Entry 6W4P (electron microscopy, 6.60 A resolution (low resolution: residue-level contacts below are approximate; hydrogen-bond / salt-bridge calls are withheld)); this record covers chains A and E of the 13 polymer chains in the assembly.

Chain A:
Name: Calcium/calmodulin-dependent protein kinase type II subunit alpha
From: Homo sapiens
Notes: EC 2.7.11.17
UniProtKB: Q9UQM7 (KCC2A_HUMAN); residues -321 to 150 here correspond to UniProt positions 7-478 (UniProt number = residue number + 328)
Amino-acid sequence (473 residues; numbered -322 to 150; the number before each row is that of its first residue; numbers below 1 keep their minus sign (Ser-322 is residue -322)):
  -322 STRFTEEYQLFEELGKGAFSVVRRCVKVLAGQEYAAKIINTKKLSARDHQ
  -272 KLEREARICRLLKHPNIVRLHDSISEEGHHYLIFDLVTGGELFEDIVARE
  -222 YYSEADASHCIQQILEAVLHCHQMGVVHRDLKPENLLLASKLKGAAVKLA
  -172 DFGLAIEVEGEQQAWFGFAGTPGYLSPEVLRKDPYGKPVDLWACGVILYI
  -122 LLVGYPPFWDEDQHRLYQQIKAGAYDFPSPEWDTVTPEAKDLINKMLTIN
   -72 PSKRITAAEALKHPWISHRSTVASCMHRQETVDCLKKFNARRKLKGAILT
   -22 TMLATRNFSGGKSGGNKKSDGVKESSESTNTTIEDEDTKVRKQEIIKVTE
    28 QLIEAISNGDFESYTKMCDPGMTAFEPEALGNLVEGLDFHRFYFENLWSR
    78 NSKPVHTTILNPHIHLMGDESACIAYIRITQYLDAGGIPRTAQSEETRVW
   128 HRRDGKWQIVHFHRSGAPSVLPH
Disordered / not traced: -322 to 16, 145-150
Sequence notes: expression tag (-322)
Swiss-Prot annotation at these positions:
  - region: Leu-38 to Lys-28 (Calmodulin-binding), Thr-18 to Gly-8 (Interaction with BAALC)
  - active site: Asp-193 (Proton acceptor)
  - binding site (ATP): Leu-309 to Val-301, Lys-286
  - modified residue: Tyr-315 (Phosphotyrosine), Ser-71 (Phosphoserine), Thr-42 (Phosphothreonine), Ser2 (Phosphoserine), Ser3 (Phosphoserine), Ser5 (Phosphoserine), Thr8 (Phosphothreonine), Thr9 (Phosphothreonine), Ser76 (Phosphoserine)

Chain E:
Name: Calcium/calmodulin-dependent protein kinase type II subunit alpha
From: Homo sapiens
Notes: EC 2.7.11.17
UniProtKB: Q9UQM7 (KCC2A_HUMAN); the construct lacks a stretch of the UniProt sequence, so the offset changes along the chain: -335 to 60 = UniProt 7-402; 61-130 = UniProt 409-478
Amino-acid sequence (473 residues; row label = number of the first residue in the row; a row labelled like 60A-60F holds insertion residues (60A, then the next letters in order); numbers below 1 keep their minus sign (Ser-336 is residue -336)):
  -336 STRFTEEYQLFEELGKGAFSVVRRCVKVLAGQEYAAKIINTKKLSARDHQ
  -286 KLEREARICRLLKHPNIVRLHDSISEEGHHYLIFDLVTGGELFEDIVARE
  -236 YYSEADASHCIQQILEAVLHCHQMGVVHRDLKPENLLLASKLKGAAVKLA
  -186 DFGLAIEVEGEQQAWFGFAGTPGYLSPEVLRKDPYGKPVDLWACGVILYI
  -136 LLVGYPPFWDEDQHRLYQQIKAGAYDFPSPEWDTVTPEAKDLINKMLTIN
   -86 PSKRITAAEALKHPWISHRSTVASCMHRQETVDCLKKFNARRKLKGAILT
   -36 TMLATRNFSGGKSGGNKKSDGVKESSESTNTTIEDEDTKVRKQEIIKVTE
    14 QLIEAISNGDFESYTKMCDPGMTAFEPEALGNLVEGLDFHRFYFENL
60A-60F WSRNSK
    61 PVHTTILNPHIHLMGDESACIAYIRITQYLDAGGIPRTAQSEETRVWHRR
   111 DGKWQIVHFHRSGAPSVLPH
Disordered / not traced: -336 to 2, 60A-60F, 126-130
Sequence notes: expression tag (-336)
Swiss-Prot annotation at these positions:
  - region: Leu-52 to Lys-42 (Calmodulin-binding), Thr-32 to Gly-22 (Interaction with BAALC)
  - active site: Asp-207 (Proton acceptor)
  - binding site (ATP): Leu-323 to Val-315, Lys-300
  - modified residue: Tyr-329 (Phosphotyrosine), Ser-85 (Phosphoserine), Thr-56 (Phosphothreonine), Ser-12 (Phosphoserine), Ser-11 (Phosphoserine), Ser-9 (Phosphoserine), Thr-6 (Phosphothreonine), Thr-5 (Phosphothreonine), Ser60B (Phosphoserine)

How chain A and chain E interact:
Residue-residue contacts (22; chain A residue first):
  Pro81(A) with Phe55(E); Asn59(E)
  His83(A) with Asp51(E); Phe55(E)
  Leu87(A) with Asn45(E); Val47(E)
  Ile104(A) with Asn45(E)
  Ile106(A) with Ala42(E); Asn45(E); Phe52(E)
  Gln108(A) with Phe52(E); Phe55(E); Tyr56(E)
  Tyr109(A) with Phe55(E)
  Leu110(A) with Phe55(E); Asn59(E)
  Thr118(A) with Glu41(E); Leu43(E); Tyr56(E)
  Ala119(A) with Leu43(E)
  Gln120(A) with Leu43(E); Asn45(E)
Interface residues without a listed pair, chain A (14 interface residues in all): Val82, Thr85, Pro116
Interface residues without a listed pair, chain E (12 interface residues in all): Leu46, Leu60

Summary:
The interface between chain A and chain E involves 14 residues on one side and 12 on the other. From UniProt:
active-site residue Asp-193(A) and 10 ATP-binding residues on chain A; active-site residue Asp-207(E) and 10
ATP-binding residues on chain E.
Both chains are Calcium/calmodulin-dependent protein kinase type II subunit alpha (Homo sapiens). Entry 6W4P
(CaMKII alpha-30 Cryo-EM reconstruction - Class B) was determined by electron microscopy (same publication as
6W4O).
